PDB entry 4OT3 | X-ray diffraction, 1.94 A resolution | chains A and I of the 3 polymer chains in the assembly

== Chain A ==
Name: Hax3
Organism: Xanthomonas campestris pv. armoraciae
Reference sequence: Q3ZD72 (Q3ZD72_XANCA); numbering as in UniProt (aligned over 231-720)
Chain sequence (499 residues; each row starts with the number of its first residue):
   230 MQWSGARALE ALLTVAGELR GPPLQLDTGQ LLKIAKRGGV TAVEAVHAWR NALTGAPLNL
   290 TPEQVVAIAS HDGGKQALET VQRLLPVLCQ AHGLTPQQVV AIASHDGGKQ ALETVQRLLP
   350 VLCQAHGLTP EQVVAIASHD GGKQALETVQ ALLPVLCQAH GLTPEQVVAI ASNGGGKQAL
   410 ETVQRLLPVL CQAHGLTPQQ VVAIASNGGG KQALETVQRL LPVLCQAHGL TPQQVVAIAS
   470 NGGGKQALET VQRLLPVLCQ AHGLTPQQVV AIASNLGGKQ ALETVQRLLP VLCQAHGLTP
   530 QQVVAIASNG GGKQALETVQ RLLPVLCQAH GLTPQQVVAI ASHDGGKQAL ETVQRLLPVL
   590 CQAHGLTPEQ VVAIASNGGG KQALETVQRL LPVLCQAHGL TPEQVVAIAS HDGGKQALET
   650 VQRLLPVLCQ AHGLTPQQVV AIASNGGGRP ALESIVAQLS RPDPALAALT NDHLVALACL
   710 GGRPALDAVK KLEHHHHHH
Unresolved in the structure: 230, 724-728
Differences from the reference sequence: expression tag (230, 721-728); engineered mutation His300 (Asn in Q3ZD72), Asp301 (Ile in Q3ZD72), His368 (Asn in Q3ZD72), Asp369 (Ile in Q3ZD72), Asn402 (His in Q3ZD72), Gly403 (Asp in Q3ZD72), Asn436 (His in Q3ZD72), Gly437 (Asp in Q3ZD72), Asn470 (His in Q3ZD72), Gly471 (Asp in Q3ZD72), Leu505 (Ser in Q3ZD72), Gly539 (Ser in Q3ZD72), His572 (Asn in Q3ZD72), Asp573 (Ser in Q3ZD72), Asn606 (His in Q3ZD72), Gly607 (Asp in Q3ZD72), His640 (Asn in Q3ZD72), Asp641 (Ile in Q3ZD72)

== Chain I ==
Molecule: 17-nt DNA strand
Sequence (17 nucleotides; numbered -2 to 14; the number before each row is that of its first residue; numbers below 1 keep their minus sign (DT-2 is residue -2)):
    -2 TGTCCCTTTA TCTCTCT

== Interface between chain A and chain I ==
Contacting residue pairs (83):
  Arg266(A) with DC2(I), base contact
  Val269(A) with DG-1(I), phosphate contact
  Thr270(A) with DG-1(I), phosphate contact; DT0(I), hydrogen bond to the phosphate
  Asp301(A) with DC1(I), hydrogen bond to the base; DC2(I), base contact
  Gly302(A) with DT0(I), phosphate contact; DC1(I), phosphate contact
  Lys304(A) with DT0(I), phosphate contact
  Gln305(A) with DT0(I), hydrogen bond to the phosphate; DC1(I), phosphate contact
  Asp335(A) with DC2(I), hydrogen bond to the base; DC3(I), base contact
  Gly336(A) with DC1(I), phosphate contact
  Lys338(A) with DC1(I), phosphate contact
  Gln339(A) with DC1(I), hydrogen bond to the phosphate; DC2(I), phosphate contact
  Asp369(A) with DC3(I), hydrogen bond to the base
  Gly370(A) with DC2(I), phosphate contact; DC3(I), phosphate contact
  Lys372(A) with DC2(I), phosphate contact
  Gln373(A) with DC2(I), hydrogen bond to the phosphate; DC3(I), phosphate contact
  Gly403(A) with DT4(I), base contact
  Gly404(A) with DC3(I), phosphate contact; DT4(I), base contact
  Lys406(A) with DC3(I), phosphate contact
  Gln407(A) with DC3(I), hydrogen bond to the phosphate; DT4(I), phosphate contact
  Gly437(A) with DT5(I), base contact
  Gly438(A) with DT4(I), phosphate contact; DT5(I), phosphate contact
  Lys440(A) with DT4(I), phosphate contact
  Gln441(A) with DT4(I), hydrogen bond to the phosphate; DT5(I), phosphate contact
  Gly471(A) with DT6(I), base contact
  Gly472(A) with DT5(I), sugar contact; DT6(I), phosphate contact
  Lys474(A) with DT5(I), phosphate contact
  Gln475(A) with DT5(I), hydrogen bond to the phosphate; DT6(I), phosphate contact
  Leu505(A) with DT6(I), base contact; DA7(I), base contact; DT8(I), base contact
  Gly506(A) with DT6(I), sugar contact; DA7(I), phosphate contact
  Lys508(A) with DT6(I), phosphate contact
  Gln509(A) with DT6(I), hydrogen bond to the phosphate; DA7(I), phosphate contact
  Gly539(A) with DT8(I), base contact
  Gly540(A) with DA7(I), phosphate contact; DT8(I), phosphate contact
  Lys542(A) with DA7(I), phosphate contact
  Gln543(A) with DA7(I), hydrogen bond to the phosphate; DT8(I), phosphate contact
  Asp573(A) with DC9(I), hydrogen bond to the base
  Gly574(A) with DT8(I), phosphate contact; DC9(I), phosphate contact
  Lys576(A) with DT8(I), phosphate contact
  Gln577(A) with DT8(I), hydrogen bond to the phosphate; DC9(I), phosphate contact
  Gly607(A) with DT10(I), base contact
  Gly608(A) with DC9(I), phosphate contact; DT10(I), phosphate contact
  Lys610(A) with DC9(I), phosphate contact
  Gln611(A) with DC9(I), hydrogen bond to the phosphate; DT10(I), phosphate contact
  Asp641(A) with DT10(I), base contact; DC11(I), hydrogen bond to the base
  Gly642(A) with DT10(I), sugar contact; DC11(I), phosphate contact
  Lys644(A) with DT10(I), phosphate contact
  Gln645(A) with DT10(I), hydrogen bond to the phosphate; DC11(I), phosphate contact
  Gly675(A) with DT12(I), base contact
  Gly676(A) with DT12(I), base contact
  Arg678(A) with DC11(I), salt bridge to the phosphate
  Pro679(A) with DC11(I), phosphate contact; DT12(I), phosphate contact
  Arg712(A) with DC11(I), hydrogen bond to the phosphate; DT12(I), salt bridge to the phosphate
  Pro713(A) with DT12(I), phosphate contact; DC13(I), phosphate contact
Interface residues without a listed pair, chain A (55 interface residues in all): Leu709, Gly710
Interface residues without a listed pair, chain I (16 interface residues in all): DT14

== In short ==
Chain A and chain I form an interface of 55 and 16 residues respectively, with 18 hydrogen bonds and 2 salt
bridges. Polar contacts include Asp301(A)-DC1(I), Asp335(A)-DC2(I) and Asp369(A)-DC3(I).
Chain A is Hax3 (Xanthomonas campestris pv. armoraciae) and chain I is a 17-nt DNA strand; the structure,
Crystal structure of the S505L mutant of TAL effector dHax3, was determined by X-ray diffraction together with
4OSH, 4OSI, 4OSJ, 4OSK, 4OSL, 4OSM and 9 further entries from the same study.
